2AIM - chain A; structure by X-ray diffraction, 2.20 A resolution.

Chain A:
Name: Cruzain
From: Trypanosoma cruzi
Notes: EC 3.4.22.-; fragment: catalytic domain; engineered mutation(s): GLY 213 STOP
Reference sequence: P25779 (CYSP_TRYCR); the construct lacks a stretch of the UniProt sequence and is renumbered around it, so the offset changes along the chain: 1-78 = UniProt 123-200; 79-89 = UniProt 204-214; 90-103 = UniProt 218-231; 105-136 = UniProt 232-263; 5 more segments
Chain sequence (215 residues; each row starts with the number of its first residue; note: 8 numbers in that range are skipped by the numbering (no residue carries them; nothing is unmodelled there); a row labelled like 78A-78C holds insertion residues (78A, then the next letters in order)):
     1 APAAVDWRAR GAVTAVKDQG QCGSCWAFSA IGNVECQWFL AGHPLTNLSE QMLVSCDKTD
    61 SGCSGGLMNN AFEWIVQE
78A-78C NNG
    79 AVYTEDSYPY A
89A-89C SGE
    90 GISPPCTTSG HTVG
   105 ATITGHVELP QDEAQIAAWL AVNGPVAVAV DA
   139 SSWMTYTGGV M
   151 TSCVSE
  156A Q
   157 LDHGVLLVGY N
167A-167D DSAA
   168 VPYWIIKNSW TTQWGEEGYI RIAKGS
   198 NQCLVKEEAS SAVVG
Disulfides: Cys22-Cys63, Cys56-Cys95, Cys153-Cys200
Covalently attached groups: benzoyl-arginine-alanine-fluoro-methyl ketone (ZRA) linked to Cys25
Small-molecule neighbours: ZRA (benzoyl-arginine-alanine-fluoro-methyl ketone): Gln19, Cys22, Gly23, Ser24, Trp26, Thr59, Asp60, Ser61, Ser64, Gly65, Gly66, Leu67, Met68, Asn70, Ala133, Leu157, Asp158, His159, Gly160, Glu205
UniProt features mapped onto this chain:
  - active site: Cys25, His159, Asn175
  - site: Gly212 (Cleavage)
  - glycosylation (N-linked (GlcNAc...) asparagine): Asn47, Asn167

In short:
Covalently linked compound ZRA: at Cys25. Curated annotation (UniProt) lists 3 active-site residues.
Chain A is Cruzain (Trypanosoma cruzi); the structure, Cruzain inhibited with
benzoyl-arginine-alanine-fluoromethylketone, was determined by X-ray diffraction together with 1AIM from the
same study.
